Entry 9IGQ (X-ray diffraction, 1.70 A resolution); this record covers chains A and B of the 4 polymer chains in the assembly.

Chain A (and B):
Name: Polyphosphate--nucleotide phosphotransferase
Source organism: Erysipelotrichaceae bacterium
Notes: chain B of this document is another copy of the same molecule, construct and numbering; everything in this record applies to it too
Reference sequence: A0A3D5XRJ5 (A0A3D5XRJ5_9FIRM); numbering as in UniProt (aligned over 1-298)
Sequence (306 residues; row label = number of the first residue in the row):
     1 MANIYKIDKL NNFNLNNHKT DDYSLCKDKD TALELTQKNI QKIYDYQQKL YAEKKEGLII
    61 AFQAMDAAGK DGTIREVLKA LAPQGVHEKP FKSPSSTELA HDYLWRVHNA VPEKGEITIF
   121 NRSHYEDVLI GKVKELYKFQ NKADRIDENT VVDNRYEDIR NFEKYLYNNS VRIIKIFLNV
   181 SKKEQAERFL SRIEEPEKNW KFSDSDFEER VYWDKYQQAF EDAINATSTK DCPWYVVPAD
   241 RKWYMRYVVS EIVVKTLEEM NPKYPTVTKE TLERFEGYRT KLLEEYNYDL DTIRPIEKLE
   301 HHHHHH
Disordered / not traced: 1-2, 297-306 (chain B: 1, 297-306)
Differences from the reference sequence: engineered mutation Ala-2 (Ile in A0A3D5XRJ5); expression tag (299-306)
Bound ions: Mg2+ site 1: Asp-66 (together with AMP-PCP); Mg2+ site 2: Lys-79, Leu-81 (shared with 2 residues of chain D)
Residues lining bound ligands:
  - 6YY (bis[oxidanyl-[oxidanyl-[oxidanyl-[oxidanyl(phosphonooxy)phosphoryl]oxy-phosphoryl]oxy-phosphoryl]oxy-phosphoryl] hydrogen phosphate): Lys-29, Met-65, Asp-66, Ala-67, Ala-68, Gly-69, Lys-70, Asp-71, Gly-72, Arg-75, Arg-188, Arg-192, Lys-198, Lys-201, Arg-241, Lys-242, Trp-243, Arg-246
  - AMP-PCP (ACP; phosphomethylphosphonic acid adenylate ester): Asp-66, Phe-91, Lys-92, Ser-93, Pro-94, Arg-106, Arg-122, Glu-126, Asp-127, Ile-130, Leu-136, Lys-201, Phe-202, Ser-203, Ser-205, Asp-206
  - benzoic acid (BEZ): Leu-104, His-108, Asp-158, Asn-161, Phe-162, Tyr-165
What the authors report for this chain:
  - binding site for 6YY: Lys-29, Lys-70, Arg-75, Arg-188, Arg-192, Lys-198, Lys-201, Arg-241, Lys-242, Arg-246
  - binding site for AMP-PCP: Ser-93, Pro-94, Arg-106, Asp-127, Ile-130, Leu-136, Ser-203, Asp-206
  - specificity-determining residues: Asp-127 (proposed by the authors, not directly observed)
  - self-association interface (contacts with another copy of this molecule); pairs are residue here / residue on that copy: Asn-141/Glu-53, Asn-141/Lys-54, Ala-143/Ser-170, Asp-144/Lys-55 (salt bridge), Arg-145/Tyr-167, Arg-145/Glu-56, Asn-141, Asn-141
  - mutagenesis - D127A, D127N: unchanged catalytic activity
  - mutagenesis - D127A, D127N: increased catalytic activity on ITP (6c)
  - mutagenesis - D127A, D127N: increased catalytic activity on GTP

Interface between chain A and chain B:
Contacting residue pairs (76):
  Glu-53(A) with Asn-141(B)
  Lys-54(A) with Asn-141(B), hydrogen bond (backbone-side chain)
  Lys-55(A) with Lys-142(B); Ala-143(B), hydrogen bond (backbone-backbone); Asp-144(B), salt bridge
  Glu-56(A) with Ala-143(B); Arg-145(B), salt bridge
  Thr-97(A) with Glu-113(B)
  Leu-99(A) with Lys-114(B), hydrogen bond (backbone-side chain)
  Ala-100(A) with Glu-113(B); Lys-114(B), hydrogen bond (backbone-backbone)
  His-101(A) with Val-111(B); Glu-113(B), salt bridge; Lys-114(B), hydrogen bond (backbone-side chain)
  Asp-102(A) with His-108(B), salt bridge; Val-111(B); Tyr-165(B), hydrogen bond
  Tyr-103(A) with Tyr-165(B), hydrogen bond (backbone-side chain); Asn-169(B)
  Leu-104(A) with His-108(B); Tyr-165(B), hydrogen bond (backbone-side chain)
  Trp-105(A) with His-108(B); Asn-109(B), hydrogen bond (side chain-backbone)
  His-108(A) with Asp-102(B), salt bridge; Leu-104(B); Trp-105(B); His-108(B), hydrogen bond
  Asn-109(A) with Trp-105(B), hydrogen bond (backbone-side chain); Asn-109(B), hydrogen bond
  Val-111(A) with His-101(B); Asp-102(B)
  Glu-113(A) with Thr-97(B); Ala-100(B); His-101(B), salt bridge
  Lys-114(A) with Leu-99(B), hydrogen bond (side chain-backbone); Ala-100(B), hydrogen bond (side chain-backbone); His-101(B), hydrogen bond (side chain-backbone); Asn-141(B)
  Asn-141(A) with Glu-53(B), hydrogen bond (side chain-backbone); Lys-54(B), hydrogen bond (side chain-backbone); Lys-114(B)
  Lys-142(A) with Lys-55(B); Ser-170(B)
  Ala-143(A) with Lys-55(B), hydrogen bond (backbone-backbone); Glu-56(B); Ser-170(B), hydrogen bond (backbone-side chain)
  Asp-144(A) with Lys-55(B), salt bridge
  Arg-145(A) with Glu-56(B), salt bridge; Tyr-167(B), hydrogen bond (side chain-backbone); Ser-170(B); Arg-172(B)
  Ile-146(A) with Tyr-167(B); Asn-168(B); Ser-170(B)
  Asn-154(A) with Asn-168(B)
  Glu-157(A) with Lys-164(B), salt bridge
  Asp-158(A) with Tyr-165(B); Asn-168(B), hydrogen bond
  Asn-161(A) with Asn-161(B); Lys-164(B)
  Tyr-165(A) with Asp-102(B), hydrogen bond; Tyr-103(B), hydrogen bond (side chain-backbone); Leu-104(B), hydrogen bond (side chain-backbone); Asp-158(B)
  Tyr-167(A) with Arg-145(B), hydrogen bond (backbone-side chain); Ile-146(B)
  Asn-168(A) with Ile-146(B); Asn-154(B); Asp-158(B), hydrogen bond
  Asn-169(A) with Asp-102(B); Tyr-103(B)
  Ser-170(A) with Lys-142(B); Ala-143(B), hydrogen bond (side chain-backbone); Arg-145(B); Ile-146(B)
  Arg-172(A) with Arg-145(B)
Also at the interface, not in a pair above, chain A (37 interface residues in all): Pro-112, Lys-164, Leu-166, Val-171
Also at the interface, not in a pair above, chain B (36 interface residues in all): Pro-112, Leu-166, Val-171

Summary:
37 residues of chain A face 36 of chain B across their interface, with 27 hydrogen bonds and 9 salt bridges.
Polar pairs include Lys-55(A)/Asp-144(B), Glu-56(A)/Arg-145(B) and His-101(A)/Glu-113(B). The paper reports a
binding site for 6YY at Lys-29(A), Lys-70(A) and Arg-75(A) among others; D127A and D127N of chain A increase
catalytic activity on ITP (6c).
Chain A and chain B are both Polyphosphate--nucleotide phosphotransferase (Erysipelotrichaceae bacterium); the
structure, Crystal structure of PPK2 class III from Erysipelotrichaceae bacterium in complex with AppCH2p and
polyphosphate, was determined by X-ray diffraction together with 9IGR from the same study.
